5OFI - chains B and G of the 4 polymer chains in the assembly; structure by X-ray diffraction, 2.00 A resolution.

# Chain B (and G)
Name: PIIA
From: Photorhabdus luminescens
Notes: chain G of this document is another copy of the same molecule, construct and numbering; everything in this record applies to it too
UniProtKB: Q7N561 (Q7N561_PHOLL); numbering as in UniProt (aligned over 1-122)
Chain sequence (122 residues; numbered 1 to 122; the number before each row is that of its first residue):
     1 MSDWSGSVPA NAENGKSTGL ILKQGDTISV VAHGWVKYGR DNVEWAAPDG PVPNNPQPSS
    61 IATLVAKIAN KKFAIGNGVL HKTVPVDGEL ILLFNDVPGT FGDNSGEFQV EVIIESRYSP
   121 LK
Disordered / not traced: 1
Metal / ion sites: Ca2+: Tyr38, Asp96, Thr100, Asp103, Asn104 (together with 9TQ)
Small-molecule neighbours: 9TQ (5-[2-[(2S,3R,4S,5R,6R)-6-(hydroxymethyl)-3,4,5-tris(oxidanyl)oxan-2-yl]oxyethylcarbamothioylamino]-2-(6-oxidanyl-3-oxidanylidene-4,9-dihydroxanthen-9-yl)benzoic acid): Tyr38, Gly39, Glu44, Gln57, Pro58, Ile61, Asp96, Val97, Thr100, Asp103, Asn104
Curated features (UniProtKB/Swiss-Prot):
  - binding site (Ca(2+)): Tyr38, Asp96, Thr100, Asp103, Asn104
  - binding site (an alpha-D-galactoside): Glu44, Gln57, Asp96, Asp103

# How chain B and chain G interact
Contacting residue pairs - 28 pairs, chain B then chain G:
  Ile68(B) with Leu121(G), hydrophobic
  Phe73(B) with Leu121(G); Lys122(G)
  Ala74(B) with Lys122(G), hydrogen bond (backbone-backbone)
  His81(B) with Glu115(G); Ser116(G); Ser119(G)
  Lys82(B) with Ser119(G), hydrogen bond; Leu121(G)
  Thr83(B) with Tyr118(G); Ser119(G), hydrogen bond (backbone-backbone); Pro120(G); Leu121(G), hydrogen bond (backbone-backbone)
  Pro85(B) with Leu121(G)
  Glu115(B) with His81(G)
  Ser116(B) with His81(G)
  Tyr118(B) with Thr83(G)
  Ser119(B) with Lys82(G), hydrogen bond; Thr83(G), hydrogen bond (backbone-backbone)
  Pro120(B) with Thr83(G)
  Leu121(B) with Ile28(G), hydrophobic; Ile68(G), hydrophobic; Phe73(G), hydrophobic; Lys82(G); Thr83(G), hydrogen bond (backbone-backbone); Pro85(G)
  Lys122(B) with Phe73(G); Ala74(G), hydrogen bond (backbone-backbone)
Other interface residues (no listed pair), chain B (21 interface residues in all): Gly25, Ile28, Lys72, Ile75, Val79, Val84, Arg117
Other interface residues (no listed pair), chain G (21 interface residues in all): Gly25, Lys72, Ile75, Val79, Val84, Arg117

# Summary
The chain B/chain G interface involves 21 residues from each chain, with 8 hydrogen bonds. Among the polar
pairs are Ala74(B)-Lys122(G), Lys82(B)-Ser119(G) and Thr83(B)-Ser119(G). Ligands of chain B: compound 9TQ.
From UniProt: 5 Ca2+-binding residues and 4 alpha-D-galactoside-binding residues on chain B.
Chain B and chain G are both PIIA (Photorhabdus luminescens); the structure, PllA lectin, Fluorophore
carbohydrate complex, was determined by X-ray diffraction, deposited together with 5ODU, 5OFX and 5OFZ.
